8XT9 - chains C and A; structure by electron microscopy, 3.10 A resolution.

# Chain C
Molecule: Leucine-rich repeat-containing G-protein coupled receptor 4
Source organism: Homo sapiens
Reference sequence: Q9BXB1 (LGR4_HUMAN); residues 1-951 here = UniProt positions 1-951
Sequence (951 residues; numbered 1 to 951; the number before each row is that of its first residue):
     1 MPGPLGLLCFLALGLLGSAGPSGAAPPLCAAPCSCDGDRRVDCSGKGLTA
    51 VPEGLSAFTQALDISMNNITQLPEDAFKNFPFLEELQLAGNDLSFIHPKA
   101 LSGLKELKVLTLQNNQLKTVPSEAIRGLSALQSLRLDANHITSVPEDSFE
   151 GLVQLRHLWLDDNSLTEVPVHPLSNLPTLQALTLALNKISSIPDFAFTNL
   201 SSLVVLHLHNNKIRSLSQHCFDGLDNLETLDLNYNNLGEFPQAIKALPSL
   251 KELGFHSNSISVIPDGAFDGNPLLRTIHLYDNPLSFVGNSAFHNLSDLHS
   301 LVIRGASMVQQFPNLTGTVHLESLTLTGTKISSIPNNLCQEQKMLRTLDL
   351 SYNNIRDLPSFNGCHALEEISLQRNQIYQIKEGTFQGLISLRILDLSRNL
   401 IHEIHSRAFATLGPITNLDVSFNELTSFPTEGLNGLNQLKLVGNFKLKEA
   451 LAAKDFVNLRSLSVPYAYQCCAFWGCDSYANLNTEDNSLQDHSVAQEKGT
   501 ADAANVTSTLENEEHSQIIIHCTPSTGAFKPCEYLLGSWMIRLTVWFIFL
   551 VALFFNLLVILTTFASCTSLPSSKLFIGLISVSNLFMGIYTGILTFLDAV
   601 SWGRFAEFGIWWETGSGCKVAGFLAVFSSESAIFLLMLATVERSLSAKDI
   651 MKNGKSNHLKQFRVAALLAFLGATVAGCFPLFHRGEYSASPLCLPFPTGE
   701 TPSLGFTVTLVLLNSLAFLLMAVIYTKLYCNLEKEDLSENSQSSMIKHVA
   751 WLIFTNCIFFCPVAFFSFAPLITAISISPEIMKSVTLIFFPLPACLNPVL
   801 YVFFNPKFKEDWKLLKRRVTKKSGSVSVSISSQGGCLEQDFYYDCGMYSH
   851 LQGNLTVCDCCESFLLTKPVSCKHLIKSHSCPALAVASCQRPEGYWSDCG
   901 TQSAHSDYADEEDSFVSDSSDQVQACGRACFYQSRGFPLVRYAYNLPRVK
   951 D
Not modelled in the structure: 1-28, 475-517, 650-654, 733-740, 822-951
UniProt features mapped onto this chain:
  - modified residue: Ser920 (Phosphoserine)
  - glycosylation (N-linked (GlcNAc...) asparagine): Asn68, Asn199, Asn294, Asn314, Asn505
  - natural variant: Ile96 (I96V: In DPSL; uncertain significance), Gly363 (G363C: In DPSL; uncertain significance), Asp844 (D844G: In DPSL; uncertain significance)
Disulfides: Cys29-Cys35, Cys33-Cys43, Cys339-Cys364, Cys618-Cys693, Cys757-Cys761

# Chain A
Molecule: MB52
Source organism: Camelus bactrianus
Sequence (110 residues; each row starts with the number of its first residue):
   422 GSLRLSCAASGYTYSPYCMGWFRQAPGKAREGVATVDLDGSTIYADSVKG
   472 RFTISQDNAKNTLYLQMNSLKPEDTAMYYCASRTRAGVTCGLNWAIFSYW
   522 GQGTQVTVSS
Not modelled in the structure: 422-423, 529-531
Disulfides: Cys428-Cys501

# Chain C / chain A interface
Residue-residue contacts (22; chain C residue first):
  Ser94(C) - Ala450(A)
  Ser94(C) - Trp515(A)
  Phe95(C) - Arg451(A)
  Phe95(C) - Trp521(A)  hydrophobic
  Pro98(C) - Phe518(A)
  Pro98(C) - Ser519(A)
  Leu117(C) - Trp515(A)  hydrophobic
  Lys118(C) - Ala450(A)
  Thr119(C) - Asn514(A)  hydrogen bond
  Thr119(C) - Trp515(A)
  Thr119(C) - Ala516(A)
  Val120(C) - Ala516(A)
  Ser122(C) - Ala516(A)  hydrogen bond (side chain-backbone)
  Glu123(C) - Ala516(A)
  Glu123(C) - Ile517(A)
  Glu123(C) - Phe518(A)
  Glu123(C) - Ser519(A)
  Arg126(C) - Arg506(A)
  Pro145(C) - Ile517(A)  hydrophobic
  Glu146(C) - Val509(A)
  Glu146(C) - Thr510(A)
  Asp147(C) - Val509(A)
Interface residues without a listed pair, chain C (19 interface residues in all): Thr70, Ile96, His97, Pro121, Ser143, Glu150
Interface residues without a listed pair, chain A (15 interface residues in all): Gly448, Lys449, Ala507

# In short
The interface between chain C and chain A involves 19 residues on one side and 15 on the other; the contacts
include 2 hydrogen bonds. Polar pairs include Thr119(C)-Asn514(A) and Ser122(C)-Ala516(A).
Here chain C is Leucine-rich repeat-containing G-protein coupled receptor 4 (Homo sapiens) and chain A is MB52
(Camelus bactrianus). Entry 8XT9 (structure of LGR4) was determined by electron microscopy, deposited together
with 9S37 and 8XUM.
